PDB entry 7JTS | electron microscopy, 6.10 A resolution (low resolution: residue-level contacts below are approximate; hydrogen-bond / salt-bridge calls are withheld) | chains f and m of the 13 polymer chains in the assembly

# Chain f
Name: Dynein 8 kDa light chain, flagellar outer arm
Source organism: Chlamydomonas reinhardtii
UniProtKB: Q39580 (DYL1_CHLRE); residues 1-91 here = UniProt positions 1-91
Chain sequence (91 residues; numbered 1 to 91; the number before each row is that of its first residue):
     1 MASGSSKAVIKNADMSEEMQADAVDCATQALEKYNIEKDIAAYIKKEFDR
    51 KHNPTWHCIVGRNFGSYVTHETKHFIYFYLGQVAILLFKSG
Unresolved in the structure: 1-6, 91

# Chain m
Name: FAP207
Source organism: Chlamydomonas reinhardtii
UniProtKB: A0A2K3DJP7 (A0A2K3DJP7_CHLRE); residues 1-256 here = UniProt positions 1-256
Chain sequence (256 residues; row label = number of the first residue in the row):
     1 MPPNIPGTLTAESLRRKQGDQLWKTSDQKAQKEGPHHTVYWTTGERYQGS
    51 WKDNKKHGKGTVIYKNSDKYEGDWANDMRHGLGTLWLYRDGKYVVRYNGE
   101 WRADQPTGHGTFFADNGDTYEGEWLNGRRHGKGRAVYGGRPVDGFGGDVY
   151 EGYFENDVKCGPGTMMYANGDVYEGLWAADKKNGTGTYFYMSKGKRFDGV
   201 WADGAIKCGTYSEIHAPPPGTPGALPPCELRNPDKVLAEATMEASEAATE
   251 AAARGL
Unresolved in the structure: 1-30, 215-256

# Chain f / chain m interface
Pairs across the interface (12; chain f residue first):
  Lys-7(f) / Tyr-211(m)
  Lys-7(f) / Ser-212(m)
  Ala-8(f) / Thr-210(m)
  Ala-8(f) / Tyr-211(m)
  Val-9(f) / Gly-209(m)
  Ile-10(f) / Cys-208(m)
  Ile-10(f) / Gly-209(m)
  Asn-12(f) / Lys-207(m)
  Ala-13(f) / Lys-207(m)
  Met-15(f) / Ile-206(m)
  Ser-16(f) / Ala-205(m)
  Glu-17(f) / Ala-205(m)
Interface residues without a listed pair, chain f (10 interface residues in all): Gln-20
Interface residues without a listed pair, chain m (9 interface residues in all): Glu-213

# Summary
10 residues of chain f and 9 residues of chain m are in contact.
Here chain f is Dynein 8 kDa light chain, flagellar outer arm and chain m is FAP207, both from Chlamydomonas
reinhardtii. Entry 7JTS (Stalk of radial spoke 1 attached with doublet microtubule from Chlamydomonas
reinhardtii) was determined by electron microscopy together with 7JTK from the same study.
